Entry 7RIY (X-ray diffraction, 3.70 A resolution); this record covers chains T and A of the 13 polymer chains in the assembly.

[Chain T]
Molecule: Template strand DNA
Sequence (30 nucleotides; each row starts with the number of its first residue; numbering starts at 0):
     0 CCCTTCTCTCTGGTCATGAGCCTCTCGATG
Unresolved in the structure: 0-2, 29
Small-molecule neighbours: 5N0 (3-({3-[(3-{[4-({4-[(4-{[4-({(2R)-2-amino-4-[(1-methyl-4-{[1-methyl-4-({1-methyl-4-[(1-methyl-1H-imidazole-2-carbonyl)amino]-1H-imidazole-2-carbonyl}amino)-1H-pyrrole-2-carbonyl]amino}-1H-pyrrole-2-carbonyl)amino]butanoyl}amino)-1-methyl-1H-imidazole-2-carbonyl]amino}-1-methyl-1H-pyrrole-2-carbonyl)amino]-1-methyl-1H-pyrrole-2-carbonyl}amino)-1-methyl-1H-pyrrole-2-carbonyl]amino}propyl)(methyl)amino]propyl}carbamoyl)benzoic acid): DT8, DC9, DT10, DG11, DG12, DT13, DC14, DA15, DT16

[Chain A]
Protein: DNA-directed RNA polymerase II subunit RPB1
Organism: Saccharomyces cerevisiae (strain ATCC 204508 / S288c)
Notes: EC 2.7.7.6
UniProtKB: P04050 (RPB1_YEAST); residues 1-1733 here = UniProt positions 1-1733
Sequence (1733 residues; numbered 1 to 1733; the number before each row is that of its first residue):
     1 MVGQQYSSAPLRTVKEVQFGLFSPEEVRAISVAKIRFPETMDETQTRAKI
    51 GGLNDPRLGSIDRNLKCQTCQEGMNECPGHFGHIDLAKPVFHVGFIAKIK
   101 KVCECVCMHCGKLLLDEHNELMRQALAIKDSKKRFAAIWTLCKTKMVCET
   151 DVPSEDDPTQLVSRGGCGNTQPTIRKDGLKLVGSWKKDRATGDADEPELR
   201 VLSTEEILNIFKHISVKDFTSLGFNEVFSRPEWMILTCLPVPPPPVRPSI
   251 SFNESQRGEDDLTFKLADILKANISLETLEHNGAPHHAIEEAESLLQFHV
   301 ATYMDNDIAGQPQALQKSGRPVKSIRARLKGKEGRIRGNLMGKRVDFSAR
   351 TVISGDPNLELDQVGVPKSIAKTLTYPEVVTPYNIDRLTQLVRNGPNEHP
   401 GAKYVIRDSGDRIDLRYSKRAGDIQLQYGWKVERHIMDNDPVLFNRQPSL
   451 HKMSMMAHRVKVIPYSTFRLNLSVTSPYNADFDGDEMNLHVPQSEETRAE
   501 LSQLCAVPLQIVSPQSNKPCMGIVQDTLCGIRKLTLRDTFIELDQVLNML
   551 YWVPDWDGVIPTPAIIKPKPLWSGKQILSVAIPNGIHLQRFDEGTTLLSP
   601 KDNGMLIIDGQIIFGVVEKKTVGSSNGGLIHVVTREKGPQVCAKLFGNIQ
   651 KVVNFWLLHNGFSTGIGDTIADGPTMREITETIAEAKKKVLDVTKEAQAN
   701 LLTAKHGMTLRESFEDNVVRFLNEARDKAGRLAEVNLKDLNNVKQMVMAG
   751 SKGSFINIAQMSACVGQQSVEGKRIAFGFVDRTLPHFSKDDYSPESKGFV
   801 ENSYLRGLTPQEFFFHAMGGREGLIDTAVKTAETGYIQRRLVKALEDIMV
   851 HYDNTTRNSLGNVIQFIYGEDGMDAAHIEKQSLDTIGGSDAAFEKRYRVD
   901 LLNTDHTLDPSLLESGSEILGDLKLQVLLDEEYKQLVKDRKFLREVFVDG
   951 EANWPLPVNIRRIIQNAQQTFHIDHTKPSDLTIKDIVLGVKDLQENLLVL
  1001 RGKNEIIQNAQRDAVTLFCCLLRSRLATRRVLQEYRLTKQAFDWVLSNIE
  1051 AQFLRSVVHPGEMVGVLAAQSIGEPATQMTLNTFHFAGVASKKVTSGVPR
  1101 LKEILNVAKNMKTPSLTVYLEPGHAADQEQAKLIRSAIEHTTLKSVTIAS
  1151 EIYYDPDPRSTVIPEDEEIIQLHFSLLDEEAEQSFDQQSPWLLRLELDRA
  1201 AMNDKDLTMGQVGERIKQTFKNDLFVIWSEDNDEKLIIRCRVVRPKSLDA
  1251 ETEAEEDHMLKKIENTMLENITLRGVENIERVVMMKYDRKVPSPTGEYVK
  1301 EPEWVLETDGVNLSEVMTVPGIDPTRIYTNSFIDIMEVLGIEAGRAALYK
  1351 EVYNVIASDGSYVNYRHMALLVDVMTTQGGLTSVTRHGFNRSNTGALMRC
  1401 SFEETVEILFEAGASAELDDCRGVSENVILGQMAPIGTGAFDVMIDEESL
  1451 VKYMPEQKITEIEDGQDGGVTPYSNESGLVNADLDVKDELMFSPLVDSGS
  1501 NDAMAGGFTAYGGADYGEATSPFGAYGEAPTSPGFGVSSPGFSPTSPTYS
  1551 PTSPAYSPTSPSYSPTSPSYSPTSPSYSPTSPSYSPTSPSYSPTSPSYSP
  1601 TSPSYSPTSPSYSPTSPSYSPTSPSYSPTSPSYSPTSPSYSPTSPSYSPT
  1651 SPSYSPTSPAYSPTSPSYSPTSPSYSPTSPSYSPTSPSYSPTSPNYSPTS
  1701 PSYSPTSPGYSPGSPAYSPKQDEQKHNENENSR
Unresolved in the structure: 1-2, 154-160, 187-198, 250-256, 1082-1091, 1177-1187, 1244-1256, 1447-1733
Ion coordination: Zn2+ site 1: Cys67, Cys70, Cys77, His80; Zn2+ site 2: Cys107, Cys110, Cys167; Mg2+: Asp483, Asp485 (shared with 1 residue of chain R)
Small-molecule neighbours: 5N0 (3-({3-[(3-{[4-({4-[(4-{[4-({(2R)-2-amino-4-[(1-methyl-4-{[1-methyl-4-({1-methyl-4-[(1-methyl-1H-imidazole-2-carbonyl)amino]-1H-imidazole-2-carbonyl}amino)-1H-pyrrole-2-carbonyl]amino}-1H-pyrrole-2-carbonyl)amino]butanoyl}amino)-1-methyl-1H-imidazole-2-carbonyl]amino}-1-methyl-1H-pyrrole-2-carbonyl)amino]-1-methyl-1H-pyrrole-2-carbonyl}amino)-1-methyl-1H-pyrrole-2-carbonyl]amino}propyl)(methyl)amino]propyl}carbamoyl)benzoic acid): Arg1386, His1387, Arg1391
Swiss-Prot annotation at these positions:
  - region: Pro248 to Asp260 (Lid loop), Asn306 to Lys323 (Rudder loop), Pro810 to Glu822 (Bridging helix)
  - binding site (Zn(2+)): Cys67, Cys70, Cys77, His80, Cys107, Cys110, Cys148, Cys167
  - binding site (Mg(2+)): Asp481, Asp483, Asp485
  - modified residue: Thr1471 (Phosphothreonine)
  - cross-link (Glycyl lysine isopeptide (Lys-Gly)): Lys695 (interchain with G-Cter in ubiquitin), Lys1246 (interchain with G-Cter in ubiquitin), Lys1350 (interchain with G-Cter in ubiquitin)
  - natural variant: Ser1653 to Pro1659 (deletion: In strain: A364A)
  - mutagenesis: Lys1246 (K1246R: Impairs ubiquitination during transcription stress)

[How chain T and chain A interact]
Residue-residue contacts (20; chain T residue first):
  DA15(T) - Ile308(A)  phosphate contact
  DA15(T) - Ala309(A)  hydrogen bond to the phosphate
  DT16(T) - Arg326(A)  salt bridge to the phosphate
  DT16(T) - Arg1386(A)  sugar contact
  DG17(T) - Tyr836(A)  phosphate contact
  DG17(T) - Glu1403(A)  phosphate contact
  DG17(T) - Glu1404(A)  phosphate contact
  DA18(T) - Lys332(A)  sugar contact
  DA18(T) - Arg337(A)  salt bridge to the phosphate
  DA18(T) - Tyr836(A)  phosphate contact
  DG19(T) - Thr831(A)  sugar contact
  DG19(T) - Ala832(A)  sugar contact
  DG19(T) - Gly835(A)  sugar contact
  DG19(T) - Tyr836(A)  sugar contact
  DC20(T) - Lys332(A)  phosphate contact
  DC20(T) - Arg337(A)  salt bridge to the phosphate
  DC21(T) - Arg350(A)  base contact
  DC21(T) - Gln447(A)  hydrogen bond to the sugar
  DT22(T) - Arg344(A)  salt bridge to the phosphate
  DT22(T) - Arg350(A)  sugar contact
Interface residues without a listed pair, chain T (9 interface residues in all): DC14
Interface residues without a listed pair, chain A (19 interface residues in all): Lys330, Pro448, Arg839, Glu1407

[In short]
9 residues of chain T and 19 residues of chain A are in contact; the contacts include 2 hydrogen bonds and 4
salt bridges. Polar pairs include DC21(T)-Gln447(A), DA15(T)-Ala309(A) and DT16(T)-Arg326(A). Compound 5N0 is
bound between chain T and chain A.
Chain T is Template strand DNA and chain A is DNA-directed RNA polymerase II subunit RPB1 (Saccharomyces
cerevisiae (strain ATCC 204508 / S288c)); the structure, RNA polymerase II elongation complex with hairpin
polyamide Py-Im 1, scaffold 2 soaked with UTP, was determined by X-ray diffraction together with 7RIM, 7RIP,
7RIQ, 7RIW and 7RIX from the same study.
